6FVV - chains C and D of the 47 polymer chains in the assembly; structure by electron microscopy, 5.40 A resolution (low resolution: residue-level contacts below are approximate; hydrogen-bond / salt-bridge calls are withheld).

[Chain C]
Molecule: Proteasome subunit alpha type-3
Source organism: Saccharomyces cerevisiae (strain ATCC 204508 / S288c)
Notes: EC 3.4.25.1
UniProt: P23638 (PSA3_YEAST); residue numbers follow UniProt; this construct covers 2-245
Sequence (244 residues; numbered 2 to 245; the number before each row is that of its first residue):
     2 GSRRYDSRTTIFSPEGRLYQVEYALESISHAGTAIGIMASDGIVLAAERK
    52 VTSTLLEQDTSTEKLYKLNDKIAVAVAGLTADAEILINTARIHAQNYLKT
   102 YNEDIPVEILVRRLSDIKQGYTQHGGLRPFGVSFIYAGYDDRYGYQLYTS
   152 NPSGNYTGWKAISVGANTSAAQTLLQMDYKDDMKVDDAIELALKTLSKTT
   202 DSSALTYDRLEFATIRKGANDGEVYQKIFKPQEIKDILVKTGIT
Curated features (UniProtKB/Swiss-Prot):
  - cross-link (Glycyl lysine isopeptide (Lys-Gly)): Lys100 (interchain with G-Cter in ubiquitin), Lys199 (interchain with G-Cter in ubiquitin), Lys231 (interchain with G-Cter in ubiquitin)

[Chain D]
Molecule: Proteasome subunit alpha type-4
Source organism: Saccharomyces cerevisiae (strain ATCC 204508 / S288c)
Notes: EC 3.4.25.1
UniProt: P40303 (PSA4_YEAST); residue numbers follow UniProt; this construct covers 4-254
Sequence (251 residues; row label = number of the first residue in the row):
     4 YDRALSIFSPDGHIFQVEYALEAVKRGTCAVGVKGKNCVVLGCERRSTLK
    54 LQDTRITPSKVSKIDSHVVLSFSGLNADSRILIEKARVEAQSHRLTLEDP
   104 VTVEYLTRYVAGVQQRYTQSGGVRPFGVSTLIAGFDPRDDEPKLYQTEPS
   154 GIYSSWSAQTIGRNSKTVREFLEKNYDRKEPPATVEECVKLTVRSLLEVV
   204 QTGAKNIEITVVKPDSDIVALSSEEINQYVTQIEQEKQEQQEQDKKKKSN
   254 H
Not modelled in the structure: 241-254
Curated features (UniProtKB/Swiss-Prot):
  - modified residue: Thr60 (Phosphothreonine)

[Chain C / chain D interface]
Pairs across the interface (72; chain C residue first):
  Arg4(C) - Arg6(D)
  Asp7(C) - Tyr4(D)
  Asp7(C) - Arg6(D)
  Arg9(C) - Ala7(D)
  Arg9(C) - Leu8(D)
  Arg9(C) - Ile10(D)
  Arg9(C) - Gln19(D)
  Thr11(C) - Leu8(D)
  Ile12(C) - Gln19(D)
  Phe13(C) - Gln19(D)
  Phe13(C) - Tyr22(D)
  Phe13(C) - Ala23(D)
  Phe13(C) - Arg127(D)
  Phe13(C) - Pro128(D)
  Phe13(C) - Phe129(D)
  Phe13(C) - Gly130(D)
  Ser14(C) - Tyr22(D)
  Pro15(C) - Tyr22(D)
  Pro15(C) - Glu25(D)
  Glu16(C) - Glu25(D)
  Glu16(C) - Arg29(D)
  Gly17(C) - Tyr22(D)
  Gly17(C) - Ala26(D)
  Arg18(C) - Arg29(D)
  Leu19(C) - Arg127(D)
  Arg113(C) - Arg83(D)
  Arg113(C) - Glu87(D)
  Ser116(C) - Arg83(D)
  Asp117(C) - Arg83(D)
  Asp117(C) - Ile84(D)
  Asp117(C) - Glu87(D)
  Gln120(C) - Ala80(D)
  Gln120(C) - Asp81(D)
  Gln120(C) - Ile84(D)
  Gln120(C) - Arg127(D)
  Gln120(C) - Phe129(D)
  Thr123(C) - Arg127(D)
  Gln124(C) - Tyr120(D)
  Gln124(C) - Val126(D)
  Gln124(C) - Arg127(D)
  Gln124(C) - Phe129(D)
  His125(C) - Gly125(D)
  His125(C) - Val126(D)
  Gly126(C) - Tyr4(D)
  Gly126(C) - Gly125(D)
  Gly127(C) - Tyr4(D)
  Tyr144(C) - Arg58(D)
  Gln147(C) - Ile59(D)
  Leu148(C) - Ile59(D)
  Tyr149(C) - Ile59(D)
  Ser154(C) - Ala80(D)
  Gly155(C) - Ala80(D)
  Gly155(C) - Arg83(D)
  Asn156(C) - Asn79(D)
  Tyr157(C) - Pro61(D)
  Tyr157(C) - Arg83(D)
  Thr158(C) - Thr60(D)
  Gly159(C) - Gln55(D)
  Gly159(C) - Ile59(D)
  Gly159(C) - Thr60(D)
  Trp160(C) - Leu54(D)
  Trp160(C) - Gln55(D)
  Trp160(C) - Asp56(D)
  Trp160(C) - Ile59(D)
  Lys161(C) - Leu54(D)
  Lys161(C) - Gln55(D)
  Lys161(C) - Asp56(D)
  Ala162(C) - Leu54(D)
  Gln173(C) - Leu54(D)
  Leu176(C) - Leu54(D)
  Gln177(C) - Leu54(D)
  Tyr180(C) - Leu54(D)
Interface residues without a listed pair, chain C (39 interface residues in all): Glu109
Interface residues without a listed pair, chain D (36 interface residues in all): Ser9, Leu52, Lys53, Leu78, Ile86

[Summary]
39 residues of chain C and 36 residues of chain D are in contact.
Here chain C is Proteasome subunit alpha type-3 and chain D is Proteasome subunit alpha type-4, both from
Saccharomyces cerevisiae (strain ATCC 204508 / S288c). Entry 6FVV (26S proteasome, s3 state) was determined by
electron microscopy (same publication as 6FVW, 6FVT, 6FVU, 6FVX and 6FVY).
